PDB entry 5INW | X-ray diffraction, 2.70 A resolution | chains A and C

== Chain A ==
Molecule: Putative angiotensinogen
Organism: Lampetra fluviatilis
UniProtKB: C0MNC6 (C0MNC6_LAMFL); residues 1-418 here correspond to UniProt positions 26-443 (UniProt number = residue number + 25)
Amino-acid sequence (421 residues; each row starts with the number of its first residue; a row labelled like 416A-416B holds insertion residues (416A, then the next letters in order); numbering starts at 0):
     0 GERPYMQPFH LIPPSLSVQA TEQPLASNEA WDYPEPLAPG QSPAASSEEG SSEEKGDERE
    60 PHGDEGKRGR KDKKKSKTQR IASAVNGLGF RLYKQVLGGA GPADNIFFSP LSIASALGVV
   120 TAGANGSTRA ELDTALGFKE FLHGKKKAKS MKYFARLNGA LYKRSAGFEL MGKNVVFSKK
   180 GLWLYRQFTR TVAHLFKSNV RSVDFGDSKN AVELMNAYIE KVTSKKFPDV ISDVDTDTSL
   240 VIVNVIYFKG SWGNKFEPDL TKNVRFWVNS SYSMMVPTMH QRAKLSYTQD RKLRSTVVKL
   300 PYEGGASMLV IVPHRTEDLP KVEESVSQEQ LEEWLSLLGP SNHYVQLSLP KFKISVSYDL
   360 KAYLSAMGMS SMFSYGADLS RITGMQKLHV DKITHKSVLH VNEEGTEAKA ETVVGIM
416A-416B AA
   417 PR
Unresolved in the structure: 0-72, 138-147, 416B, 417-418
Differences from the reference sequence: expression tag (0); insertion (416A-416B); engineered mutation Arg418 (Ile443 in C0MNC6)
Reported in the primary citation:
  - mutagenesis - K148A (2.5-3-fold), K151A (2.5-3-fold): decreased binding to DP8 and LMW heparin
  - mutagenesis - K148A/K151A/R155A (3-fold), R155A (2.7-fold): decreased binding to DP8
  - mutagenesis - K148A/K151A/R155A (8.9-fold), R155A (1.8-fold): decreased binding to LMW heparin
  - mutagenesis - K144A (1.4-1.6-fold), K145A (1.4-1.6-fold), K146A (1.4-1.6-fold), R380A (2-fold): decreased binding to both heparins

== Chain C ==
Molecule: C-terminal peptide of Putative angiotensinogen
Organism: Lampetra fluviatilis
UniProtKB: C0MNC7 (C0MNC7_LAMFL); residues 419-453 here correspond to UniProt positions 444-478 (UniProt number = residue number + 25)
Amino-acid sequence (35 residues; numbered 419 to 453; the number before each row is that of its first residue):
   419 SMPPTVTVDR PFVVLIYDEK TRAVIFMGRV ADPKQ
Unresolved in the structure: 419-421, 453

== Chain A / chain C interface ==
Residue-residue contacts (107; chain A residue first):
  Lys73(A) with Arg440(C)
  Gln78(A) with Lys438(C), hydrogen bond (side chain-backbone)
  Ala81(A) with Thr439(C); Ala441(C), hydrophobic
  Asn85(A) with Arg440(C), hydrogen bond (side chain-backbone); Ala441(C); Val442(C), hydrogen bond (side chain-backbone)
  Gly88(A) with Met445(C)
  Phe89(A) with Met445(C), hydrophobic
  Tyr92(A) with Val431(C); Met445(C), hydrophobic; Gly446(C); Arg447(C)
  Leu96(A) with Arg447(C)
  Gly100(A) with Arg447(C), hydrogen bond (backbone-side chain)
  Pro101(A) with Arg447(C); Ala449(C)
  Ala102(A) with Ala449(C); Asp450(C)
  Asp103(A) with Arg447(C), hydrogen bond (backbone-side chain); Ala449(C)
  Asn104(A) with Arg447(C); Val448(C); Ala449(C), hydrogen bond (side chain-backbone); Asp450(C), hydrogen bond (side chain-backbone)
  Ile105(A) with Met445(C); Gly446(C); Arg447(C), hydrogen bond (backbone-backbone)
  Phe106(A) with Phe444(C), hydrophobic; Met445(C)
  Phe107(A) with Phe444(C); Met445(C), hydrogen bond (backbone-backbone)
  Ser108(A) with Ile443(C), hydrogen bond (side chain-backbone); Phe444(C)
  Pro109(A) with Val442(C); Ile443(C); Met445(C), hydrophobic
  Leu160(A) with Asp436(C); Thr439(C)
  Leu169(A) with Ile443(C), hydrophobic
  Phe247(A) with Phe444(C), hydrophobic
  Phe265(A) with Val426(C); Asp427(C); Arg428(C); Pro429(C); Ala449(C)
  Trp266(A) with Asp427(C), hydrogen bond (backbone-backbone); Arg428(C); Pro429(C)
  Val267(A) with Pro429(C); Ala449(C)
  Met273(A) with Asp450(C)
  Val275(A) with Pro451(C), hydrophobic
  Tyr286(A) with Pro422(C)
  Lys298(A) with Tyr435(C)
  Gly304(A) with Asp436(C); Glu437(C), hydrogen bond (backbone-backbone)
  Ala305(A) with Tyr435(C); Glu437(C)
  Ser306(A) with Leu433(C); Ile434(C); Tyr435(C), hydrogen bond (backbone-backbone); Glu437(C)
  Met307(A) with Val432(C), hydrophobic; Leu433(C); Ile434(C), hydrophobic
  Leu308(A) with Val431(C); Val432(C); Leu433(C), hydrogen bond (backbone-backbone); Tyr435(C), hydrophobic
  Val309(A) with Phe430(C), hydrophobic; Val431(C)
  Ile310(A) with Phe430(C); Val431(C), hydrogen bond (backbone-backbone)
  Val311(A) with Pro429(C)
  Pro312(A) with Arg428(C); Pro429(C)
  His313(A) with Arg428(C), hydrogen bond (backbone-side chain)
  Thr315(A) with Arg428(C); Pro429(C)
  Leu318(A) with Pro429(C), hydrophobic; Arg447(C)
  Glu322(A) with Val431(C); Arg447(C), salt bridge
  Leu330(A) with Arg440(C); Val442(C), hydrophobic
  Leu334(A) with Tyr435(C)
  Tyr343(A) with Pro422(C)
  Val344(A) with Pro422(C); Val424(C), hydrophobic
  Gln345(A) with Pro422(C), hydrogen bond (backbone-backbone); Thr423(C); Val424(C), hydrogen bond (backbone-backbone)
  Leu346(A) with Val424(C)
  Ser347(A) with Val424(C), hydrogen bond (backbone-backbone); Thr425(C); Val426(C), hydrogen bond (backbone-backbone)
  Leu348(A) with Val426(C), hydrophobic
  Pro349(A) with Val426(C)
  Phe351(A) with Val448(C), hydrophobic; Pro451(C), hydrophobic; Lys452(C)
  Lys352(A) with Lys452(C), hydrogen bond (backbone-backbone)
  Ile353(A) with Asp450(C)
  Ala407(A) with Phe444(C), hydrophobic
  Lys408(A) with Phe444(C)
  Ala409(A) with Phe444(C), hydrophobic
Also at the interface, not in a pair above, chain A (69 interface residues in all): Thr77, Ala99, Leu110, Leu156, Ile245, Arg264, Thr295, Val297, Tyr301, Val321, Glu331, Leu398, Thr405

== In short ==
69 residues of chain A and 31 residues of chain C are in contact, with 21 hydrogen bonds and 1 salt bridge.
Polar pairs include Glu322(A)-Arg447(C), Gln78(A)-Lys438(C) and Asn85(A)-Arg440(C). The paper reports that
K144A, K145A and K146A of chain A, among others, reduce binding to both heparins; K148A and K151A of chain A
reduce binding to DP8 and LMW heparin; 8 substitutions were tested in all.
Here chain A is Putative angiotensinogen and chain C is C-terminal peptide of Putative angiotensinogen, both
from Lampetra fluviatilis. Entry 5INW (Structure of reaction loop cleaved lamprey angiotensinogen) was
determined by X-ray diffraction.
